PDB entry 7U0S | X-ray diffraction, 1.70 A resolution | chains A and B

[Chain A (and B)]
Molecule: FK506-binding protein 1A
Organism: Neosartorya fumigata (strain ATCC MYA-4609 / Af293 / CBS 101355 / FGSC A1100)
Notes: EC 5.2.1.8; chain B of this document is another copy of the same molecule, construct and numbering; everything in this record applies to it too
UniProtKB: Q4WLV6 (FKB1A_ASPFU); residues 31-141 here correspond to UniProt positions 2-112 (UniProt number = residue number - 29)
Chain sequence (154 residues; row label = number of the first residue in the row; numbers below 1 keep their minus sign (Met-12 is residue -12)):
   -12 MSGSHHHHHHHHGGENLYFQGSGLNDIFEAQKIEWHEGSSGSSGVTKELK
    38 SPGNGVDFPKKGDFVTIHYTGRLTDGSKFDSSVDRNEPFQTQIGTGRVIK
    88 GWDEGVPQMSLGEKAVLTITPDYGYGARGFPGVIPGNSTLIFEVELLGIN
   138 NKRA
Disordered / not traced: -12 to 14, 26-28 (chain B: -12 to 27)
Differences from the reference sequence: initiating methionine (-12); expression tag (-11 to 30); conflict Gly119 (Pro90 in Q4WLV6)
Residues lining bound ligands:
  - Ascomycin (KXX; (3S,4R,5S,8R,9E,12S,14S,15R,16S,18R,19R,22R,26aS)-8-ethyl-5,19-dihydroxy-3-{(1E)-1-[(1R,3R,4R)-4-hydroxy-3-methoxycyclohexyl]prop-1-en-2-yl}-14,16-dimethoxy-4,10,12,18-tetramethyl-5,6,8,11,12,13,14,15,16,17,18,19,24,25,26,26a-hexadecahydro-3H-15,19-epoxypyrido[2,1-c][1,4]oxazacyclotricosine-1,7,20,21(4H,23H)-tetrone), molecule 1: Tyr56, Phe66, Asp67, Arg72, Phe76, Arg84, Val85, Ile86, Trp89, Gly111, Tyr112, Phe117, Val120, Ile121, Phe129
  - Ascomycin (KXX), molecule 2: Tyr112, Arg115, Gly116, Phe117, Pro118
Reported in the primary citation:
  - specificity-determining residues: Phe117
  - binding site for Ascomycin: Phe117

[Interface between chain A and chain B]
Pairs across the interface (2; chain A residue first):
  Glu74(A) - Arg115(B)  salt bridge
  Phe117(A) - Phe117(B)  hydrophobic

[In short]
The chain A/chain B interface involves 2 residues from each chain; the contacts include 1 salt bridge. The
salt-bridged pair is Glu74(A)-Arg115(B). Chain A binds Ascomycin. The paper reports a binding site for
Ascomycin at Phe117(A); the specificity determinant Phe117(A).
Both chains are FK506-binding protein 1A (Neosartorya fumigata (strain ATCC MYA-4609 / Af293 / CBS 101355 /
FGSC A1100)). Entry 7U0S (Crystal Structure of FK506-binding protein 1A from Aspergillus fumigatus Bound to
Ascomycin) was determined by X-ray diffraction.
